PDB entry 3B6R | X-ray diffraction, 2.00 A resolution | chains A and B

Chain A (and B):
Protein: Creatine kinase B-type
Organism: Homo sapiens
Notes: EC 2.7.3.2; chain B of this document is another copy of the same molecule, construct and numbering; everything in this record applies to it too
UniProtKB: P12277 (KCRB_HUMAN); numbering as in UniProt (aligned over 1-381)
Chain sequence (381 residues; row label = number of the first residue in the row):
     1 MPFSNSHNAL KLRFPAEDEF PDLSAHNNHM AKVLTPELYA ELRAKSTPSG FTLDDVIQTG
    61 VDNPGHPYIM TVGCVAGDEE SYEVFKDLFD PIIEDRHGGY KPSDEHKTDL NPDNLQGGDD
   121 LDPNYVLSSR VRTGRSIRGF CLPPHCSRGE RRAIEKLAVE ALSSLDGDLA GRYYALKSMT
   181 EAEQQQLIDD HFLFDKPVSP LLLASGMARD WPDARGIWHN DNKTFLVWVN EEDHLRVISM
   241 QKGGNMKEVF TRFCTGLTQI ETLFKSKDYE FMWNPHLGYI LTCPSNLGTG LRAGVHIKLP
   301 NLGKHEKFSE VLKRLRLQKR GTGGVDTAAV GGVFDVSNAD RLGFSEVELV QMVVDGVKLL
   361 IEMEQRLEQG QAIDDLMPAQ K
Disordered / not traced: 1-5
Curated features (UniProtKB/Swiss-Prot):
  - region: Arg-130 to Arg-138 (Internal MTS-like signal)
  - binding site (creatine): Val-72, Glu-232, Ser-285
  - binding site (ATP): Ser-128 to Arg-132, His-191, Arg-236, Arg-292, Arg-320 to Val-325, Asp-335
  - modified residue: Ser-4 (Phosphoserine), Thr-35 (Phosphothreonine), Tyr-125 (Phosphotyrosine), Ser-199 (Phosphoserine), Tyr-269 (3'-nitrotyrosine), Ser-309 (Phosphoserine), Thr-322 (Phosphothreonine)
  - cross-link (Glycyl lysine isopeptide (Lys-Gly)): Lys-45 (interchain with G-Cter in ubiquitin), Lys-101 (interchain with G-Cter in ubiquitin), Lys-107 (interchain with G-Cter in ubiquitin), Lys-381 (interchain with G-Cter in ubiquitin)
  - mutagenesis: Cys-283 (C283S/Y: Complete loss of activity), Arg-292 (R292H/L/Q: Complete loss of activity; R292K: 42% of wild-type activity), Asp-340 (D340E: No change in activity)

Interface between chain A and chain B:
Pairs across the interface - 15 pairs, chain A then chain B:
  His-66(A) / Thr-262(B)  hydrogen bond (side chain-backbone)
  His-66(A) / Ser-266(B)
  Tyr-68(A) / Thr-262(B)
  Tyr-68(A) / Leu-263(B)  hydrophobic
  Ile-69(A) / Ser-266(B)
  Lys-304(A) / Arg-172(B)  hydrogen bond (backbone-side chain)
  Lys-304(A) / Tyr-173(B)
  Gly-321(A) / Lys-156(B)
  Thr-322(A) / Lys-156(B)
  Gly-323(A) / Arg-152(B)
  Gly-324(A) / Arg-152(B)
  Val-325(A) / Arg-152(B)
  Ala-328(A) / Arg-152(B)
  Ala-328(A) / Lys-177(B)
  Ala-328(A) / Asp-213(B)
Interface residues without a listed pair, chain A (13 interface residues in all): Pro-200, Lys-319, Ala-329
Interface residues without a listed pair, chain B (12 interface residues in all): Ser-163, Lys-265, Asp-268

In short:
Chain A and chain B form an interface of 13 and 12 residues respectively, with 2 hydrogen bonds. Polar pairs
include His-66(A)/Thr-262(B) and Lys-304(A)/Arg-172(B). From UniProt: 3 creatine-binding residues, 15
ATP-binding residues and 3 mutagenesis sites on chain A.
Both chains are Creatine kinase B-type (Homo sapiens). Entry 3B6R (Crystal structure of Human Brain-type
Creatine Kinase) was determined by X-ray diffraction (same publication as 3DRB and 3DRE).
